6Y3R - chains A and P; structure by X-ray diffraction, 1.50 A resolution.

Chain A:
Protein: 14-3-3 protein sigma
Source organism: Homo sapiens
UniProtKB: P31947 (1433S_HUMAN); residue numbers follow UniProt; this construct covers 1-248
Chain sequence (253 residues; numbered -4 to 248; the number before each row is that of its first residue; numbers below 1 keep their minus sign (Gly-4 is residue -4)):
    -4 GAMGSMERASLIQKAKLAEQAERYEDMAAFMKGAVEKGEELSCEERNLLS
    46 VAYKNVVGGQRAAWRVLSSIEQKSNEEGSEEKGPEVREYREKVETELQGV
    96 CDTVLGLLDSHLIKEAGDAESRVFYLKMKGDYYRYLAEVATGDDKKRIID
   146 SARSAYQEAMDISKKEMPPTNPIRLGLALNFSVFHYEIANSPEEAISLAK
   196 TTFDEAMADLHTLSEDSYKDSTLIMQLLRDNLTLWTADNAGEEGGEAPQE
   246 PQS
Not modelled in the structure: 232-248
Construct notes: expression tag (-4 to 0)
Modified residues: Cys38 (S-hydroxycysteine; CSO)
Curated features (UniProtKB/Swiss-Prot):
  - site (Interaction with phosphoserine on interacting protein): Arg56, Arg129
  - modified residue (Phosphoserine): Ser5, Ser74, Ser248
Bound ions: Mg2+ site 1: Ala-3, Ser0, Glu83; Mg2+ site 2: Glu35, Glu110, Glu188

Chain P:
Protein: Chain P
Chain sequence (12 residues; each row starts with the number of its first residue):
   387 PRRNTLPAMDNS
Not modelled in the structure: 397-398
Modified residues: Thr391 (phosphothreonine; TPO)

How chain A and chain P interact:
Residue-residue contacts (36; chain A residue first):
  Glu17(A) with Asp396(P)
  Tyr19(A) with Asp396(P), hydrogen bond
  Ser45(A) with Pro393(P)
  Lys49(A) with Thr391(P); Leu392(P), hydrogen bond (side chain-backbone); Pro393(P), hydrogen bond (side chain-backbone)
  Asn50(A) with Met395(P); Asp396(P), hydrogen bond (side chain-backbone)
  Gly53(A) with Met395(P)
  Gly54(A) with Met395(P)
  Arg56(A) with Arg388(P); Arg389(P); Thr391(P)
  Arg60(A) with Arg388(P)
  Lys122(A) with Leu392(P), hydrogen bond (side chain-backbone); Pro393(P)
  Arg129(A) with Arg389(P); Thr391(P)
  Tyr130(A) with Thr391(P)
  Leu174(A) with Asn390(P); Thr391(P); Leu392(P), hydrophobic
  Asn175(A) with Thr391(P); Leu392(P), hydrogen bond (side chain-backbone)
  Val178(A) with Arg389(P); Asn390(P); Thr391(P)
  Glu182(A) with Arg389(P), salt bridge
  Ile219(A) with Leu392(P), hydrophobic
  Leu222(A) with Asn390(P); Leu392(P), hydrophobic
  Asp225(A) with Asn390(P)
  Asn226(A) with Arg389(P); Asn390(P), hydrogen bond (side chain-backbone)
  Leu229(A) with Pro387(P); Arg389(P)
Also at the interface, not in a pair above, chain A (25 interface residues in all): Asp126, Glu133, Gly171, Trp230

Overview:
25 residues of chain A face 9 of chain P across their interface, with 7 hydrogen bonds and 1 salt bridge.
Polar pairs include Glu182(A)-Arg389(P), Tyr19(A)-Asp396(P) and Lys49(A)-Leu392(P). Ala-3(A), Ser0(A) and
Glu83(A) form the Mg2+ site 1.
Chain A is 14-3-3 protein sigma (Homo sapiens) and chain P is Chain P; the structure, 14-3-3 Sigma in complex
with phosphorylated (Thr391) Gab2 peptide, was determined by X-ray diffraction together with 6Y3M, 6Y3O, 6Y3S,
6Y40, 6Y44, 6Y8A and 3 further entries from the same study.
